8ROO - chains A and B of the 3 polymer chains in the assembly; structure by X-ray diffraction, 1.40 A resolution.

Chain A:
Protein: MHC class I antigen
Organism: Homo sapiens
UniProt: A0A167RQK8 (A0A167RQK8_HUMAN); residues 1-276 here correspond to UniProt positions 25-300 (UniProt number = residue number + 24)
Chain sequence (276 residues; numbered 1 to 276; the number before each row is that of its first residue):
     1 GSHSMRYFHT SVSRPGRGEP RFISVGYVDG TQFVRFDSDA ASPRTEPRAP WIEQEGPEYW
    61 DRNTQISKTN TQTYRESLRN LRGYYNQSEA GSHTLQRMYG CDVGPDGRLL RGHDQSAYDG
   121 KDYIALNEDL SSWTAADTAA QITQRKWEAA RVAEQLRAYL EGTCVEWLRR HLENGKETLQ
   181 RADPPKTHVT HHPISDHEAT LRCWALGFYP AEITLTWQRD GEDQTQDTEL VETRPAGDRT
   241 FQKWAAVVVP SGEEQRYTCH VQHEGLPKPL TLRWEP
Disulfide bonds: Cys-101/Cys-164, Cys-203/Cys-259
Ion coordination: Mg2+: Leu-78, Tyr-118

Chain B:
Protein: Influenza A derived peptide/Nucleoprotein
Chain sequence (8 residues; each row starts with the number of its first residue):
     1 YERMCNIL

Chain A / chain B interface:
Pairs across the interface (50):
  Tyr-7(A) with Tyr-1(B); Glu-2(B)
  His-9(A) with Glu-2(B), salt bridge; Cys-5(B)
  Ser-24(A) with Glu-2(B), hydrogen bond
  Glu-58(A) with Tyr-1(B), hydrogen bond
  Tyr-59(A) with Tyr-1(B), hydrophobic
  Arg-62(A) with Tyr-1(B)
  Asn-63(A) with Tyr-1(B); Glu-2(B), hydrogen bond (side chain-backbone)
  Gln-65(A) with Met-4(B)
  Ile-66(A) with Glu-2(B); Arg-3(B); Met-4(B)
  Ser-67(A) with Glu-2(B)
  Thr-69(A) with Met-4(B)
  Asn-70(A) with Arg-3(B), hydrogen bond (side chain-backbone); Met-4(B); Cys-5(B), hydrogen bond (side chain-backbone)
  Thr-73(A) with Cys-5(B); Asn-6(B); Ile-7(B)
  Tyr-74(A) with Cys-5(B)
  Glu-76(A) with Ile-7(B)
  Ser-77(A) with Ile-7(B); Leu-8(B), hydrogen bond (side chain-backbone)
  Asn-80(A) with Ile-7(B); Leu-8(B), hydrogen bond (side chain-backbone)
  Tyr-84(A) with Leu-8(B), hydrogen bond (side chain-backbone)
  Leu-95(A) with Leu-8(B), hydrophobic
  Arg-97(A) with Cys-5(B); Asn-6(B), hydrogen bond (side chain-backbone); Leu-8(B)
  Tyr-99(A) with Glu-2(B), hydrogen bond; Arg-3(B), hydrogen bond (side chain-backbone)
  Tyr-123(A) with Leu-8(B), hydrophobic
  Thr-143(A) with Leu-8(B), hydrogen bond (side chain-backbone)
  Lys-146(A) with Ile-7(B); Leu-8(B), hydrogen bond (side chain-backbone)
  Trp-147(A) with Asn-6(B); Ile-7(B), hydrogen bond (side chain-backbone); Leu-8(B), hydrophobic
  Val-152(A) with Asn-6(B)
  Gln-155(A) with Arg-3(B); Asn-6(B), hydrogen bond
  Leu-156(A) with Arg-3(B)
  Tyr-159(A) with Tyr-1(B), hydrogen bond (side chain-backbone); Glu-2(B); Arg-3(B)
  Trp-167(A) with Tyr-1(B)
Other interface residues (no listed pair), chain A (33 interface residues in all): Leu-81, Ser-116, Thr-163
Interface features reported in the paper:
  - specific contacts: His-9(A)/Cys-5(B), Tyr-74(A)/Cys-5(B), Arg-97(A)/Cys-5(B)
  - interface residues, chain A: Gln-155(A)

Overview:
The interface between chain A and chain B involves 33 residues on one side and 8 on the other, with 16
hydrogen bonds and 1 salt bridge. Among the polar pairs are His-9(A)/Glu-2(B), Ser-24(A)/Glu-2(B) and
Glu-58(A)/Tyr-1(B). The authors report contacts between His-9(A) and Cys-5(B), Tyr-74(A) and Cys-5(B) and
Arg-97(A) and Cys-5(B). The paper reports the interface residue Gln-155(A).
Chain A is MHC class I antigen (Homo sapiens) and chain B is Influenza A derived peptide/Nucleoprotein; the
structure, Crystal structure of HLA B*18:01 in complex with YERMCNIL, an 8-mer epitope from Influenza A, was
determined by X-ray diffraction, deposited together with 8RNG, 8RNH and 8ROP.
